PDB entry 1FLT | X-ray diffraction, 1.70 A resolution | chains W and Y of the 4 polymer chains in the assembly

Chain W:
Name: Vascular endothelial growth factor
Source organism: Homo sapiens
Notes: fragment: receptor binding domain, residues 8 - 109
UniProtKB: P15692 (VEGFA_HUMAN); residues 12-109 here correspond to UniProt positions 38-135 (UniProt number = residue number + 26)
Chain sequence (98 residues; row label = number of the first residue in the row):
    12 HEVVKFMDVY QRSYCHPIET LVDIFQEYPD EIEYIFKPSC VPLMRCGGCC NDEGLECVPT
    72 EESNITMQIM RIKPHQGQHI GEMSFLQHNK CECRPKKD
Cystine bridges: C26-C68, C57-C102, C61-C104

Chain Y:
Name: Fms-like tyrosine kinase 1
Source organism: Homo sapiens
Notes: EC 2.7.10.1; fragment: second extracellular igg like domain, residues 129 - 229
UniProtKB: P17948 (VGFR1_HUMAN); numbering as in UniProt (aligned over 132-226)
Chain sequence (95 residues; numbered 132 to 226; the number before each row is that of its first residue):
   132 GRPFVEMYSE IPEIIHMTEG RELVIPCRVT SPNITVTLKK FPLDTLIPDG KRIIWDSRKG
   192 FIISNATYKE IGLLTCEATV NGHLYKTNYL THRQT
Not modelled in the structure: 226
Cystine bridges: C158-C207
Swiss-Prot annotation at these positions:
  - glycosylation (N-linked (GlcNAc...) asparagine): N164, N196
From the paper describing this entry:
  - post-translational modification sites: N164, N196 (proposed by the authors, not directly observed)

Interface between chain W and chain Y:
Pairs across the interface (11):
  I46(W) with H223(Y)
  K48(W) with L221(Y); T222(Y); H223(Y), hydrogen bond
  Q79(W) with I142(Y)
  M81(W) with I142(Y), hydrophobic; P143(Y)
  I83(W) with H223(Y)
  Q89(W) with I145(Y); H147(Y)
  I91(W) with I142(Y), hydrophobic
From the paper, about this interface:
  - interface residues, chain W: I46(W), K48(W)

In short:
Chain W and chain Y each contribute 7 residues to their interface; the contacts include 1 hydrogen bond. Its
one hydrogen-bonded contact is K48(W)-H223(Y). The paper reports interface residues I46(W) and K48(W);
modification sites N164(Y) and N196(Y).
Here chain W is Vascular endothelial growth factor and chain Y is Fms-like tyrosine kinase 1, both from Homo
sapiens. Entry 1FLT (Vegf in complex with domain 2 of the flt-1 receptor) was determined by X-ray diffraction.
